PDB entry 8U8V | electron microscopy, 2.74 A resolution | chains B and N of the 6 polymer chains in the assembly

[Chain B]
Protein: Transcription elongation factor, mitochondrial
Source organism: Homo sapiens
Reference sequence: Q96QE5 (TEFM_HUMAN); numbering as in UniProt (aligned over 146-360)
Amino-acid sequence (232 residues; each row starts with the number of its first residue):
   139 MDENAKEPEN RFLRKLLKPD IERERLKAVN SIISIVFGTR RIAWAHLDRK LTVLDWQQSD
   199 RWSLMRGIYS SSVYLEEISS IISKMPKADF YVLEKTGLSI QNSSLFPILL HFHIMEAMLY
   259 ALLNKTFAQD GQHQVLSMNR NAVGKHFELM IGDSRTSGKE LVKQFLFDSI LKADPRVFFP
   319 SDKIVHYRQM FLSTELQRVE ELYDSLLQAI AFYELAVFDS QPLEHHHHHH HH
Not modelled in the structure: 139-148, 306-312, 356-370
Differences from the reference sequence: initiating methionine (139); expression tag (140-145, 361-370)

[Chain N]
Molecule: Non-Template Strand DNA (NT27mt)
Sequence (34 nucleotides; row label = number of the first residue in the row; note: 7 numbers in that range are skipped by the numbering (no residue carries them; nothing is unmodelled there); a row labelled like -16A--16H holds insertion residues (, then the next letters in order); numbers below 1 keep their minus sign (DG-28 is residue -28)):
   -28 GGACATGGTG TAA
-16A--16H TTATTTCG
    -8 ACGCCAGACG ACC
Not modelled in the structure: -28 to -25, -16A to -16H

[How chain B and chain N interact]
Contacting residue pairs - 6 pairs, chain B then chain N:
  Arg149(B) with DG1(N), hydrogen bond to the phosphate; DA2(N), hydrogen bond to the phosphate
  Arg152(B) with DG1(N), phosphate contact
  Met203(B) with DA-16(N), hydrogen bond to the base
  Gly205(B) with DA-16(N), hydrogen bond to the base
  Pro245(B) with DA-16(N), base contact
Other interface residues (no listed pair), chain B (8 interface residues in all): Arg204, Tyr207, Asn240
Other interface residues (no listed pair), chain N (4 interface residues in all): DA-8

[Summary]
8 residues of chain B and 4 residues of chain N are in contact; the contacts include 4 hydrogen bonds. Among
the polar pairs are Met203(B)-DA-16(N), Gly205(B)-DA-16(N) and Arg149(B)-DG1(N).
Chain B is Transcription elongation factor, mitochondrial (Homo sapiens) and chain N is Non-Template Strand
DNA (NT27mt); the structure, Cryo-EM structure of Substrate ATP Bound in the Insertion Site (IS) of Human
Mitochondrial Transcription Elongation ..., was determined by electron microscopy together with 8U8U, 9BDC and
9BDD from the same study.
